Entry 1RSC (X-ray diffraction, 2.30 A resolution); this record covers chains G and H of the 16 polymer chains in the assembly.

[Chain G (and H)]
Molecule: Ribulose 1,5 bisphosphate carboxylase/oxygenase (large chain)
Organism: Synechococcus elongatus
Notes: EC 4.1.1.39; chain H of this document is another copy of the same molecule, construct and numbering; everything in this record applies to it too
Reference sequence: P00880 (RBL_SYNP6); residues 4-475 here correspond to UniProt positions 1-472 (UniProt number = residue number - 3)
Sequence (472 residues; numbered 4 to 475; the number before each row is that of its first residue):
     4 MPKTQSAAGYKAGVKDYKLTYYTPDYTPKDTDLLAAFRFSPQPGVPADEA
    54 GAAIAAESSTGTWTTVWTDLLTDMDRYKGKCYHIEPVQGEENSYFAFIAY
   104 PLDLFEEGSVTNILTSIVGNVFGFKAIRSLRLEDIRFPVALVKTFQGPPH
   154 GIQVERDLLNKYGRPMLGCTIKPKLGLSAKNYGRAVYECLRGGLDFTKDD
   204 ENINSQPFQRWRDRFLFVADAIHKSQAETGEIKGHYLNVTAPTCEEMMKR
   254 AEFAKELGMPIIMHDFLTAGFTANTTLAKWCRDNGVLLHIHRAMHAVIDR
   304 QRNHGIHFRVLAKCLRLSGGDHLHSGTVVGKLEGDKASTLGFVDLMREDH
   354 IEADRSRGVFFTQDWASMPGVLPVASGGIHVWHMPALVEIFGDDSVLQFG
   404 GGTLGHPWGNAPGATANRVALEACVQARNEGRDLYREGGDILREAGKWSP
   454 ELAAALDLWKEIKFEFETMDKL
Not modelled in the structure: 4-8
Ligand contacts:
  - xylulose-1,5-bisphosphate (XBP), molecule 1: Glu60, Thr65, Trp66, Asn123
  - xylulose-1,5-bisphosphate (XBP), molecule 2: Lys175, Lys177, Lys201, Asp203, Glu204, His294, Arg295, His298, His327, Gly329, Lys334, Leu335, Ser379, Gly380, Gly381, Gln401, Phe402, Gly403, Gly404

[Chain G / chain H interface]
Disulfides between the chains: Cys247(G)-Cys247(H)
Residue-residue contacts (280; chain G residue first):
  Tyr13(G) with Leu407(H); Gly408(H), hydrogen bond (side chain-backbone); His409(H), hydrogen bond (side chain-backbone); Pro410(H)
  Ala15(G) with Gly408(H); Pro410(H), hydrophobic; Leu461(H), hydrophobic
  Gly16(G) with Leu461(H)
  Val17(G) with Ile465(H), hydrophobic
  Gln45(G) with Phe469(H); Glu470(H), hydrogen bond (side chain-backbone)
  Val48(G) with Phe469(H), hydrophobic
  Ala59(G) with Lys177(H)
  Glu60(G) with Lys177(H), salt bridge; Lys334(H), salt bridge
  Ser62(G) with Lys177(H); Leu178(H); Asn205(H)
  Thr63(G) with Pro176(H); Lys177(H), hydrogen bond (backbone-backbone); Leu178(H)
  Gly64(G) with Lys177(H)
  Thr65(G) with Lys175(H); Lys334(H), hydrogen bond; Gly404(H)
  Trp66(G) with Lys334(H); Gly381(H); Ile382(H); His383(H); Gly405(H); Trp462(H); Ile465(H), hydrophobic; Phe467(H), hydrophobic
  Thr67(G) with Gly404(H), hydrogen bond (side chain-backbone); Trp462(H)
  Thr68(G) with Gly408(H)
  Val69(G) with Lys175(H); Gly404(H); Leu407(H); Gly408(H)
  Trp70(G) with Leu407(H), hydrogen bond (backbone-backbone); Gly412(H); Asn413(H), hydrogen bond
  Thr71(G) with Lys175(H), hydrogen bond (side chain-backbone); Pro176(H); Leu180(H); Leu407(H)
  Asp72(G) with Pro176(H)
  Leu74(G) with Leu180(H), hydrophobic; Asn184(H)
  Thr75(G) with Pro176(H); Gly179(H), hydrogen bond (side chain-backbone)
  Met77(G) with Pro176(H), hydrophobic
  Tyr80(G) with Gly179(H); Phe211(H)
  Asp106(G) with Gln209(H); Pro210(H); Phe211(H)
  Leu107(G) with Leu178(H), hydrophobic; Gln209(H), hydrogen bond (backbone-side chain)
  Phe108(G) with Gln209(H)
  Glu109(G) with Asn207(H); Ser208(H), hydrogen bond (side chain-backbone); Gln209(H); Pro245(H); Arg253(H), salt bridge
  Glu110(G) with Pro210(H); Arg213(H), salt bridge
  Gly111(G) with Pro245(H)
  Ser112(G) with Pro245(H)
  Thr114(G) with Thr243(H); Ala244(H); Thr271(H), hydrogen bond (side chain-backbone); Ala272(H)
  Asn115(G) with Asn205(H), hydrogen bond (side chain-backbone); Asn207(H), hydrogen bond; Gln209(H)
  Thr118(G) with Glu204(H); Asp268(H); Thr271(H), hydrogen bond; Ala296(H)
  Ser119(G) with Asn205(H), hydrogen bond
  Val121(G) with Met297(H), hydrogen bond (backbone-backbone); Val300(H), hydrophobic
  Gly122(G) with Ala296(H); Met297(H), hydrogen bond (backbone-backbone)
  Asn123(G) with Glu204(H), hydrogen bond; His294(H); Leu335(H)
  Phe125(G) with Ala299(H), hydrophobic; Val300(H), hydrophobic; Arg303(H), hydrogen bond (backbone-side chain)
  Gly126(G) with Ala299(H); Arg303(H); Leu335(H); Glu336(H), hydrogen bond (backbone-backbone)
  Phe127(G) with Arg303(H), hydrogen bond (backbone-side chain); Lys334(H); Leu335(H), hydrophobic
  Lys128(G) with Arg303(H); Val331(H), hydrogen bond (side chain-backbone); Val332(H); Gly333(H), hydrogen bond (side chain-backbone); Lys334(H), hydrogen bond (backbone-backbone); Leu335(H); Glu336(H); Phe467(H), hydrogen bond (side chain-backbone); Phe469(H)
  Ala129(G) with Phe469(H), hydrophobic
  Ile130(G) with Arg303(H), hydrogen bond (backbone-side chain)
  Arg131(G) with Gln304(H); Glu470(H), salt bridge; Met472(H)
  Ser132(G) with Gln304(H)
  Lys175(G) with Thr65(H); Val69(H); Thr71(H), hydrogen bond (backbone-side chain)
  Pro176(G) with Thr63(H); Thr71(H); Asp72(H); Thr75(H); Met77(H), hydrophobic
  Lys177(G) with Ala59(H); Glu60(H), salt bridge; Ser62(H); Thr63(H), hydrogen bond (backbone-backbone); Gly64(H)
  Leu178(G) with Ser62(H); Thr63(H); Leu107(H), hydrophobic
  Gly179(G) with Thr75(H), hydrogen bond (backbone-side chain); Tyr80(H)
  Leu180(G) with Thr71(H); Leu74(H), hydrophobic
  Asn184(G) with Leu74(H)
  Ala188(G) with Thr71(H)
  Glu204(G) with Thr118(H); Asn123(H), hydrogen bond
  Asn205(G) with Ser61(H); Ser62(H); Asn115(H), hydrogen bond (backbone-side chain); Ser119(H), hydrogen bond
  Asn207(G) with Glu109(H); Asn115(H), hydrogen bond
  Ser208(G) with Glu109(H), hydrogen bond (backbone-side chain)
  Gln209(G) with Asp106(H); Leu107(H), hydrogen bond (side chain-backbone); Phe108(H); Glu109(H); Asn115(H)
  Pro210(G) with Asp106(H)
  Phe211(G) with Tyr80(H); Asp106(H)
  Arg213(G) with Glu110(H), salt bridge
  Thr243(G) with Thr114(H)
  Ala244(G) with Ser112(H); Thr114(H); Thr275(H), hydrogen bond (backbone-side chain)
  Pro245(G) with Glu109(H); Gly111(H); Ser112(H); Phe274(H); Thr275(H); Thr278(H), hydrogen bond (backbone-side chain)
  Thr246(G) with Thr275(H); Thr278(H); Thr279(H)
  Cys247(G) with Cys247(H), disulfide; Thr275(H); Ala276(H), hydrophobic; Thr279(H), hydrogen bond (backbone-side chain)
  Glu248(G) with Thr279(H), hydrogen bond
  Arg253(G) with Glu109(H), salt bridge
  Asp268(G) with Thr118(H)
  Thr271(G) with Thr114(H), hydrogen bond (backbone-side chain); Leu117(H); Thr118(H), hydrogen bond; Phe274(H)
  Ala272(G) with Thr114(H); Gly273(H); Phe274(H), hydrogen bond (backbone-backbone); Thr275(H), hydrogen bond (backbone-backbone)
  Gly273(G) with Ala272(H); Gly273(H)
  Phe274(G) with Thr271(H); Ala272(H), hydrogen bond (backbone-backbone)
  Thr275(G) with Ala244(H), hydrogen bond (side chain-backbone); Pro245(H); Thr246(H); Cys247(H); Ala272(H), hydrogen bond (backbone-backbone); Ala276(H)
  Ala276(G) with Cys247(H), hydrophobic; Thr275(H)
  Thr278(G) with Pro245(H); Thr246(H)
  Thr279(G) with Thr246(H); Cys247(H), hydrogen bond (side chain-backbone); Glu248(H), hydrogen bond
  His294(G) with Asn123(H)
  Ala296(G) with Thr118(H); Gly122(H)
  Met297(G) with Val121(H), hydrogen bond (backbone-backbone); Gly122(H), hydrogen bond (backbone-backbone)
  Ala299(G) with Phe125(H); Gly126(H); His307(H), hydrogen bond (backbone-side chain)
  Val300(G) with Val121(H); Phe125(H), hydrophobic; Ile301(H), hydrophobic; His307(H), hydrogen bond (backbone-side chain); Gly308(H); Ile309(H), hydrophobic
  Ile301(G) with Val300(H), hydrophobic; Ile301(H), hydrophobic
  Arg303(G) with Phe125(H), hydrogen bond (side chain-backbone); Gly126(H); Phe127(H), hydrogen bond (side chain-backbone); Lys128(H); Ile130(H), hydrogen bond (side chain-backbone); His307(H)
  Gln304(G) with Arg131(H); Ser132(H); His307(H), hydrogen bond
  His307(G) with Ala299(H), hydrogen bond (side chain-backbone); Val300(H); Arg303(H); Gln304(H), hydrogen bond
  Gly308(G) with Val300(H)
  Ile309(G) with Val300(H), hydrophobic
  Val331(G) with Lys128(H), hydrogen bond (backbone-side chain)
  Val332(G) with Lys128(H)
  Gly333(G) with Lys128(H), hydrogen bond (backbone-side chain)
  Lys334(G) with Glu60(H), salt bridge; Thr65(H), hydrogen bond; Trp66(H); Phe127(H); Lys128(H), hydrogen bond (backbone-backbone)
  Leu335(G) with Asn123(H); Gly126(H); Phe127(H), hydrophobic; Lys128(H)
  Glu336(G) with Gly126(H), hydrogen bond (backbone-backbone); Lys128(H)
  Gly381(G) with Trp66(H)
  Ile382(G) with Trp66(H)
  His383(G) with Trp66(H)
  Gly404(G) with Thr65(H); Trp66(H); Thr67(H), hydrogen bond (backbone-side chain); Val69(H)
  Gly405(G) with Trp66(H)
  Leu407(G) with Tyr13(H), hydrogen bond (backbone-side chain); Val69(H); Trp70(H), hydrogen bond (backbone-backbone); Thr71(H)
  Gly408(G) with Tyr13(H), hydrogen bond (backbone-side chain); Ala15(H); Thr68(H); Val69(H)
  His409(G) with Tyr13(H), hydrogen bond (backbone-side chain)
  Pro410(G) with Tyr13(H); Ala15(H), hydrophobic
  Gly412(G) with Trp70(H)
  Asn413(G) with Trp70(H), hydrogen bond
  Leu461(G) with Ala15(H), hydrophobic; Gly16(H)
  Trp462(G) with Trp66(H); Thr67(H)
  Ile465(G) with Val17(H), hydrophobic; Trp66(H), hydrophobic
  Phe467(G) with Trp66(H), hydrophobic; Lys128(H), hydrogen bond (backbone-side chain)
  Phe469(G) with Gln45(H); Val48(H), hydrophobic; Lys128(H); Ala129(H), hydrophobic
  Glu470(G) with Gln45(H), hydrogen bond (backbone-side chain); Arg131(H), salt bridge
  Met472(G) with Arg131(H)
Also at the interface, not in a pair above, chain G (123 interface residues in all): Tyr20, Ser61, Leu117, Arg187, Glu249, Met250, Lys282, Arg295, His298, Asn306, Gly337
Also at the interface, not in a pair above, chain H (121 interface residues in all): Tyr20, Ala188, Met250, Lys282, Arg295, His298, Asn306, Gly337

[Overview]
123 residues of chain G face 121 of chain H across their interface; the contacts include 1 disulfide bond, 73
hydrogen bonds and 10 salt bridges. Polar contacts include Glu60(G)-Lys177(H), Glu60(G)-Lys334(H) and
Glu109(G)-Arg253(H). Chain G binds xylulose-1,5-bisphosphate.
Chain G and chain H are both Ribulose 1,5 bisphosphate carboxylase/oxygenase (large chain) (Synechococcus
elongatus); the structure, Structure of an effector induced inactivated state of ribulose bisphosphate
carboxylase(slash)oxygenase: the binary complex between enzyme ..., was determined by X-ray diffraction.
